1Q51 - chains B and C of the 6 polymer chains in the assembly; structure by X-ray diffraction, 2.30 A resolution.

# Chain B (and C)
Name: menB
From: Mycobacterium tuberculosis
Notes: EC 4.1.3.36; chain C of this document is another copy of the same molecule, construct and numbering; everything in this record applies to it too
Reference sequence: O06414 (O06414_MYCTU); numbering as in UniProt (aligned over 1-314)
Amino-acid sequence (314 residues; numbered 1 to 314; the number before each row is that of its first residue):
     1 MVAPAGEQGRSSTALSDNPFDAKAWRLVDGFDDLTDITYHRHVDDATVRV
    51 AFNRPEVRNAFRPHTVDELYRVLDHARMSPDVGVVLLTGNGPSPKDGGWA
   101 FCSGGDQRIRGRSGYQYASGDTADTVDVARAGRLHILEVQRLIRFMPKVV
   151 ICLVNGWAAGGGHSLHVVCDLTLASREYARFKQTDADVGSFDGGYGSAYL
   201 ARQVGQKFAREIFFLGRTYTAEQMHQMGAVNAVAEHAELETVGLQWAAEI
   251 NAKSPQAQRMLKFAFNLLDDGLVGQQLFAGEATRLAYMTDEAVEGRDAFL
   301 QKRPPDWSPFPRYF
Unresolved in the structure: 1-17, 108-124 (chain C: 1-17, 108-133)
Small-molecule neighbours: acetoacetyl-coenzyme A (CAA): Glu56, Val57, Arg58, Ala60, Phe61, Lys95, Ser103, Gly104, Gly105, Asp106, Gln107, Ile136, Trp157, Ala159, Gly160, Gly161, Lys182, Thr184, Asp185, Val188

# Interface between chain B and chain C
Pairs across the interface (67; chain B residue first):
  Thr125(B) with Ser308(C); Pro309(C); Pro311(C)
  Val128(B) with Pro311(C), hydrophobic; Tyr313(C)
  Ala129(B) with Pro311(C), hydrophobic; Arg312(C); Tyr313(C), hydrophobic; Phe314(C)
  Arg130(B) with Phe314(C)
  Arg133(B) with Phe314(C)
  Ala186(B) with Lys253(C); Ser254(C), hydrogen bond (backbone-backbone); Ala257(C), hydrophobic; Gln258(C)
  Asp187(B) with Lys253(C), salt bridge
  Gly189(B) with Ser254(C)
  Ser190(B) with Ala257(C)
  Phe191(B) with Met260(C), hydrophobic; Leu261(C), hydrophobic
  Gly193(B) with Ala264(C)
  Ser197(B) with Phe265(C)
  Arg202(B) with Leu268(C)
  Gly205(B) with Arg202(C); Gln203(C)
  Gln206(B) with Tyr199(C); Arg202(C), hydrogen bond (backbone-backbone); Phe265(C), hydrogen bond (side chain-backbone); Asp269(C), hydrogen bond
  Lys207(B) with His166(C), hydrogen bond (side chain-backbone); Val167(C); Cys169(C), hydrogen bond (side chain-backbone); Asp170(C); Leu171(C); Thr172(C), hydrogen bond; Gln203(C); Gly228(C); Ala229(C); Asn231(C), hydrogen bond (backbone-side chain)
  Phe208(B) with His225(C); Gly228(C); Val230(C); Asn231(C)
  Ala209(B) with Phe265(C)
  Arg210(B) with Arg144(C); Asp170(C), salt bridge; Tyr199(C), hydrogen bond; Lys262(C); Phe265(C); Asn266(C), hydrogen bond
  Glu211(B) with Leu171(C); Asn231(C), hydrogen bond; Trp246(C)
  Phe213(B) with Leu261(C), hydrophobic; Phe265(C), hydrophobic
  Phe214(B) with Val149(C), hydrophobic; Ile250(C); Lys253(C); Gln258(C), hydrogen bond (backbone-side chain); Lys262(C)
  Leu215(B) with Trp246(C), hydrophobic; Glu249(C); Ile250(C), hydrophobic; Lys253(C), hydrogen bond (backbone-side chain)
  Gly216(B) with Lys253(C)
  Arg217(B) with Trp246(C); Glu249(C), salt bridge
Other interface residues (no listed pair), chain B (31 interface residues in all): Gly132, Leu134, Asp192, Ala198, Ala201, Val204
Other interface residues (no listed pair), chain C (39 interface residues in all): Gln245, Phe278

# In short
31 residues of chain B and 39 residues of chain C are in contact, with 13 hydrogen bonds and 3 salt bridges.
Among the polar pairs are Asp187(B)-Lys253(C), Arg210(B)-Asp170(C) and Arg217(B)-Glu249(C). Bound to chain B:
acetoacetyl-coenzyme A.
Chain B and chain C are both menB (Mycobacterium tuberculosis); the structure, Crystal Structure of
Mycobacterium tuberculosis MenB in Complex with Acetoacetyl-Coenzyme A, a Key Enzyme in Vitamin ..., was
determined by X-ray diffraction (same publication as 1Q52).
